PDB entry 4GMP | X-ray diffraction, 3.90 A resolution | chains 0 and 1 of the 3 polymer chains in the assembly

[Chain 0]
Name: capsid protein VP0
From: Human enterovirus 71
UniProtKB: E5RPG0 (E5RPG0_9ENTO); numbering as in UniProt (aligned over 1-323)
Amino-acid sequence (323 residues; each row starts with the number of its first residue):
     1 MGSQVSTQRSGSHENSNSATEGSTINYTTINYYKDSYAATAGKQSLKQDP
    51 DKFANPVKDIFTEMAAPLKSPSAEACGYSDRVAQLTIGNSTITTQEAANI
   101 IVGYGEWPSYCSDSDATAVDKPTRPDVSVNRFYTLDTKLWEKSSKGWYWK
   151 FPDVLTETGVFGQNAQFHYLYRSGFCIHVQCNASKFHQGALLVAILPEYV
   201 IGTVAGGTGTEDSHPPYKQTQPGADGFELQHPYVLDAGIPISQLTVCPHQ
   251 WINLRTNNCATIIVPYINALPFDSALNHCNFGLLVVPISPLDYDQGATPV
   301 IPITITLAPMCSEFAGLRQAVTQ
Disordered / not traced: 1-81, 319-323
From the paper describing this entry:
  - conformationally variable residues (loop rearrangement): Lys-43 to Asp-51, Lys-138 to Leu-139

[Chain 1]
Name: capsid protein VP1
From: Human enterovirus 71
UniProtKB: E5RPG0 (E5RPG0_9ENTO); residues 1-297 here correspond to UniProt positions 566-862 (UniProt number = residue number + 565)
Amino-acid sequence (297 residues; each row starts with the number of its first residue):
     1 GDRVADVIESSIGDSVSRALTRALPAPTGQNTQVSSHRLDTGKVPALQAA
    51 EIGASSNASDESMIETRCVLNSHSTAETTLDSFFSRAGLVGEIDLPLEGT
   101 TNPNGYANWDIDITGYAQMRRKVELFTYMRFDAEFTFVACTPTGGVVPQL
   151 LQYMFVPPGAPKPDSRESLAWQTATNPSVFVKLSDPPAQVSVPFMSPASA
   201 YQWFYDGYPTFGEHKQEKDLEYGACPNNMMGTFSVRTVGTSKSKYPLVVR
   251 IYMRMKHVRAWIPRPMRNQNYLFKANPNYAGNSIKPTGASRTAITTL
Disordered / not traced: 1-72, 211-217
From the paper describing this entry:
  - conformationally variable residues (loop rearrangement, order/disorder transition): Phe-211 to Glu-217, Lys-218 to Asp-219

[Chain 0 / chain 1 interface]
Residue-residue contacts - 93 pairs, chain 0 then chain 1:
  Tyr-104(0) / Ile-262(1)
  Lys-150(0) / Asp-206(1)  salt bridge
  Lys-150(0) / Tyr-222(1)
  Leu-196(0) / Arg-264(1)
  Pro-197(0) / Ile-262(1)  hydrophobic
  Pro-197(0) / Arg-264(1)  hydrogen bond (backbone-side chain)
  Glu-198(0) / Thr-127(1)
  Glu-198(0) / Tyr-128(1)  hydrogen bond
  Glu-198(0) / Gln-202(1)
  Glu-198(0) / Phe-204(1)
  Glu-198(0) / Asp-206(1)  hydrogen bond (side chain-backbone)
  Glu-198(0) / Arg-264(1)  hydrogen bond (backbone-side chain)
  Tyr-199(0) / Asp-206(1)
  Tyr-199(0) / Tyr-222(1)
  Val-200(0) / Phe-204(1)  hydrophobic
  Val-200(0) / Tyr-205(1)
  Val-200(0) / Asp-206(1)
  Val-200(0) / Tyr-222(1)
  Val-200(0) / Pro-277(1)
  Ile-201(0) / Tyr-222(1)  hydrogen bond (backbone-side chain)
  Ile-201(0) / Pro-277(1)
  Gly-202(0) / Asn-278(1)
  Gly-202(0) / Tyr-279(1)
  Thr-203(0) / Asn-278(1)
  Val-204(0) / Tyr-279(1)
  Val-204(0) / Gly-281(1)  hydrogen bond (backbone-backbone)
  Ala-205(0) / Leu-272(1)  hydrophobic
  Ala-205(0) / Asn-278(1)
  Ala-205(0) / Tyr-279(1)
  Gly-207(0) / Gly-281(1)
  Gly-207(0) / Asn-282(1)
  Thr-208(0) / Ala-280(1)
  Thr-208(0) / Gly-281(1)
  Thr-208(0) / Asn-282(1)
  Gly-209(0) / Leu-272(1)
  Glu-211(0) / Phe-273(1)
  Asp-212(0) / Leu-220(1)
  Asp-212(0) / Phe-273(1)
  Asp-212(0) / Asn-276(1)
  Ser-213(0) / Asn-278(1)
  His-214(0) / Leu-220(1)  hydrogen bond (side chain-backbone)
  His-214(0) / Tyr-222(1)  hydrogen bond (side chain-backbone)
  His-214(0) / Asn-276(1)  hydrogen bond
  Tyr-217(0) / Tyr-208(1)  hydrophobic
  Thr-220(0) / Asp-206(1)
  Thr-220(0) / Tyr-208(1)  hydrogen bond
  Thr-220(0) / Tyr-222(1)
  Gln-221(0) / Tyr-208(1)
  His-231(0) / Tyr-279(1)  hydrogen bond
  His-231(0) / Ile-284(1)
  Tyr-233(0) / Lys-285(1)
  Tyr-233(0) / Pro-286(1)  hydrophobic
  Tyr-233(0) / Thr-287(1)  hydrogen bond
  Val-234(0) / Asn-268(1)
  Val-234(0) / Gln-269(1)
  Val-234(0) / Tyr-279(1)
  Val-234(0) / Ile-284(1)  hydrophobic
  Asp-236(0) / Tyr-279(1)
  Ala-237(0) / Arg-267(1)  hydrogen bond (backbone-side chain)
  Ala-237(0) / Tyr-279(1)
  Gly-238(0) / Arg-267(1)
  Gly-238(0) / Asn-268(1)  hydrogen bond (backbone-backbone)
  Gly-238(0) / Gln-269(1)  hydrogen bond (backbone-backbone)
  Gly-238(0) / Tyr-279(1)
  Ile-239(0) / Pro-265(1)
  Pro-240(0) / Pro-265(1)
  Pro-240(0) / Met-266(1)
  Pro-240(0) / Asn-268(1)
  Pro-240(0) / Thr-287(1)
  Ser-242(0) / Thr-287(1)  hydrogen bond
  Gln-243(0) / Pro-265(1)
  Gln-243(0) / Met-266(1)  hydrogen bond (side chain-backbone)
  Leu-244(0) / Pro-265(1)  hydrophobic
  Val-246(0) / Pro-263(1)
  Val-246(0) / Pro-265(1)
  Ile-267(0) / Tyr-128(1)
  Ile-267(0) / Ile-262(1)  hydrophobic
  Asn-268(0) / Tyr-128(1)
  Ala-269(0) / Tyr-128(1)  hydrophobic
  Ala-269(0) / Ala-198(1)
  Ala-269(0) / Ser-199(1)  hydrogen bond (backbone-backbone)
  Ala-269(0) / Ala-200(1)
  Ala-269(0) / Gln-202(1)
  Leu-270(0) / Ala-198(1)  hydrophobic
  Ser-274(0) / Thr-210(1)
  Asn-277(0) / Gly-207(1)
  Asn-277(0) / Tyr-208(1)  hydrogen bond (backbone-backbone)
  Asn-277(0) / Thr-210(1)  hydrogen bond
  His-278(0) / Tyr-205(1)
  His-278(0) / Asp-206(1)
  His-278(0) / Gly-207(1)
  Cys-279(0) / Asp-206(1)  hydrogen bond (backbone-backbone)
  Phe-281(0) / Asp-206(1)
Interface residues without a listed pair, chain 0 (46 interface residues in all): Pro-215, Pro-216, Cys-247
Interface residues without a listed pair, chain 1 (38 interface residues in all): Glu-221, Gly-223, Ala-275

[Summary]
46 residues of chain 0 face 38 of chain 1 across their interface; the contacts include 21 hydrogen bonds and 1
salt bridge. Polar contacts include Lys-150(0)/Asp-206(1), Pro-197(0)/Arg-264(1) and Glu-198(0)/Tyr-128(1).
The paper reports conformational variability at Lys-43(0), Lys-138(0) and Phe-211(1) among others.
Chain 0 is capsid protein VP0 and chain 1 is capsid protein VP1, both from Human enterovirus 71; the
structure, Crystal structure of enterovirus 71 strain 1095 procapsid, was determined by X-ray diffraction.
